PDB entry 7YQ9 | X-ray diffraction, 1.50 A resolution | chain A

== Chain A ==
Molecule: Bromodomain-containing protein 4
Organism: Homo sapiens
Notes: fragment: bromodomain 1
UniProt: O60885 (BRD4_HUMAN); residues 44-168 here = UniProt positions 44-168
Sequence (127 residues; numbered 42 to 168; the number before each row is that of its first residue):
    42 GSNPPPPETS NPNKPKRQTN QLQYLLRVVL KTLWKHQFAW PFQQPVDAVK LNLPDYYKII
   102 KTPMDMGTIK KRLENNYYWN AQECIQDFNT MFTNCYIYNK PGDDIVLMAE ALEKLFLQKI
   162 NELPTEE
Not modelled in the structure: 42-43, 167-168
Differences from the reference sequence: expression tag (42-43)
Residues lining bound ligands: JLX (N-[2-(1H-indol-3-yl)ethyl]-3-(trifluoromethyl)-[1,2,4]triazolo[4,3-b]pyridazin-6-amine): Trp81, Pro82, Val87, Leu92, Leu94, Tyr97, Tyr139, Asn140, Asp145, Ile146, Met149
UniProt features mapped onto this chain:
  - site: Asn140 (Acetylated histone binding)
  - cross-link: Lys99 (Glycyl lysine isopeptide (Lys-Gly) (interchain with G-Cter in SUMO2))
  - natural variant: Asp145 (D145G: Found in a patient with a neurodevelopmental syndrome; uncertain significance)
  - mutagenesis: Asn140 (N140A: Abolishes binding to acetylated histones)
What the authors report for this chain:
  - binding site for JLX: Trp81, Pro82, Leu94, Tyr139, Asn140, Asp145, Ile146

== In short ==
Ligands of chain A: compound JLX. From UniProt: one mutagenesis site. From the paper: a binding site for JLX
at Trp81, Pro82 and Leu94 among others.
Chain A is Bromodomain-containing protein 4 (Homo sapiens); the structure, Crystal structure of BRD4
bromodomain 1 (BD1) in complex with
N-[2-(1H-indol-3-yl)ethyl]-3-(trifluoromethyl)[1,2,4]triazolo[4,3-b]pyridazin-6-amine, was determined by X-ray
diffraction, deposited together with 7YMG, 8GPZ and 8GQ0.
